Entry 8PK1 (electron microscopy, 3.17 A resolution); this record covers chains D and G of the 10 polymer chains in the assembly.

== Chain D ==
Molecule: CRISPR-associated endoribonuclease Cas2
Organism: Streptococcus thermophilus DGCC 7710
Notes: EC 3.1.-.-
UniProtKB: G3ECR3 (CAS2_STRTR); residues 1-114 here = UniProt positions 1-114
Amino-acid sequence (114 residues; each row starts with the number of its first residue):
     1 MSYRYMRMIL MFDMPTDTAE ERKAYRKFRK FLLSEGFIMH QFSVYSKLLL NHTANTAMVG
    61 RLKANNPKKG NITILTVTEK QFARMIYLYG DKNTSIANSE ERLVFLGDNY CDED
Not modelled in the structure: 1-4, 112-114
Ion coordination: Mg2+: Phe12, Asp13 (shared with DT13(G) of chain G)

== Chain G ==
Molecule: Chains: G, J
Sequence (26 nucleotides; each row starts with the number of its first residue):
     1 TTTACTACTC GTTCTGGTGT TTCTCG
Not modelled in the structure: 25-26
Ion coordination: Mg2+: DT13 (shared with Phe12(D), Asp13(D) of chain D)

== How chain D and chain G interact ==
Residue-residue contacts - 18 pairs, chain D then chain G:
  Phe12(D) - DT13(G)  phosphate contact
  Phe12(D) - DC14(G)  phosphate contact
  Asp13(D) - DT13(G)  phosphate contact
  Met14(D) - DT13(G)  hydrogen bond to the phosphate
  Pro15(D) - DT12(G)  phosphate contact
  Thr16(D) - DT12(G)  hydrogen bond to the phosphate
  Thr16(D) - DT13(G)  base contact
  Asp17(D) - DG11(G)  phosphate contact
  Asp17(D) - DT12(G)  phosphate contact
  Tyr25(D) - DT13(G)  hydrogen bond to the phosphate
  Tyr25(D) - DC14(G)  hydrogen bond to the phosphate
  Arg29(D) - DC14(G)  phosphate contact
  Arg29(D) - DT15(G)  salt bridge to the phosphate
  Met39(D) - DC14(G)  sugar contact
  Phe42(D) - DC14(G)  sugar contact
  Ser43(D) - DT13(G)  hydrogen bond to the phosphate
  Ser43(D) - DC14(G)  hydrogen bond to the phosphate
  Tyr45(D) - DC14(G)  hydrogen bond to the phosphate

== Overview ==
Chain D and chain G form an interface of 12 and 5 residues respectively, with 7 hydrogen bonds and 1 salt
bridge. Polar contacts include Met14(D)-DT13(G), Thr16(D)-DT12(G) and Tyr25(D)-DT13(G). Phe12(D), Asp13(D) and
DT13(G) coordinate Mg2+.
Chain D is CRISPR-associated endoribonuclease Cas2 (Streptococcus thermophilus DGCC 7710) and chain G is
Chains: G, J; the structure, Cas1-Cas2 CRISPR integrase bound to prespacer DNA, Streptococcus thermophilus
DGCC 7710 CRISPR3 system, was determined by electron microscopy.
